PDB entry 5QY3 | X-ray diffraction, 1.58 A resolution | chains A and B

== Chain A ==
Molecule: Pre-mRNA-splicing factor 8
Organism: Saccharomyces cerevisiae (strain ATCC 204508 / S288c)
Notes: fragment: yPrp8 RNaseH
UniProtKB: P33334 (PRP8_YEAST); residues 1836-2090 here = UniProt positions 1836-2090
Amino-acid sequence (258 residues; row label = number of the first residue in the row):
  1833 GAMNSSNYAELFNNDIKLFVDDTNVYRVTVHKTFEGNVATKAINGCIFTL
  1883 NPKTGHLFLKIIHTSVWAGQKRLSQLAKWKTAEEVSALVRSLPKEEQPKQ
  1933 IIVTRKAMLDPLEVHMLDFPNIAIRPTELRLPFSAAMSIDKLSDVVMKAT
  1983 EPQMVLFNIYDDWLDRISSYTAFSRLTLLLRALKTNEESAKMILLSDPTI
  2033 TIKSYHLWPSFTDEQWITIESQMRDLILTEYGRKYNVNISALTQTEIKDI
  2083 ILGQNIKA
Not modelled in the structure: 2086-2090
Sequence notes: expression tag (1833-1835)
Residues lining bound ligands:
  - r-1,2-propanediol (PGR), molecule 1: Asn1845, Asn1846, Asp1847, Ile1848, Asn1883, Lys1885, Thr1886
  - r-1,2-propanediol (PGR), molecule 2: Ser1970, Ile1971, Asp1972, Lys2023, Leu2026, Leu2027, Ile2034, Leu2039, Trp2040, Pro2041
UniProt features mapped onto this chain:
  - mutagenesis: Asp1853 (D1853A: Alters protein folding. Severely impaired growth. Strongly reduced growth at 35 degrees Celsius; when associated with A-1854; D1853N: Reduced growth at 30 degrees Celsius ...), Asp1854 (D1854A: Reduced growth at 30 degrees Celsius. Strongly reduced growth at 16 degrees Celsius. Strongly reduced growth at 35 degrees Celsius; when associated with A-1853 ...), Thr1855 (T1855A: Reduced growth at 30 degrees Celsius. Strongly reduced growth at 16 degrees Celsius), Thr1936 (T1936A: Reduced growth at 30 degrees Celsius. Strongly reduced growth at 16 degrees Celsius), Arg1937 (R1937K: Severely impaired growth. Reduced growth at 30 degrees Celsius. Strongly reduced growth at 16 degrees Celsius)

== Chain B ==
Molecule: A1 cistron-splicing factor AAR2
Organism: Saccharomyces cerevisiae (strain ATCC 204508 / S288c)
Notes: fragment: GAMA - Aar2(1-152) - SSSSS - Aar2(171-317); engineered mutation(s): L153_D170delinsSSSSS
UniProtKB: P32357 (AAR2_YEAST); residue numbers follow UniProt; this construct covers 1-152, 171-317
Amino-acid sequence (308 residues; numbered -3 to 317; 13 numbers in that range are skipped by the numbering (no residue carries them; nothing is unmodelled there); the number before each row is that of its first residue; numbers below 1 keep their minus sign (Gly-3 is residue -3)):
    -3 GAMAMNTVPFTSAPIEVTIGIDQYSFNVKENQPFHGIKDIPIGHVHVIHF
    47 QHADNSSMRYGYWFDCRMGNFYIQYDPKDGLYKMMEERDGAKFENIVHNF
    97 KERQMMVSYPKIDEDDTWYNLTEFVQMDKIRKIVRKDENQFSYVDSSMTT
   147 VQENEL
   166 SSSSSDPAHSLNYTVINFKSREAIRPGHEMEDFLDKSYYLNTVMLQGIFK
   216 NSSNYFGELQFAFLNAMFFGNYGSSLQWHAMIELICSSATVPKHMLDKLD
   266 EILYYQIKTLPEQYSDILLNERVWNICLYSSFQKNSLHNTEKIMENKYPE
   316 LL
Not modelled in the structure: -3 to 0, 166-169
Sequence notes: expression tag (-3 to 0); linker (166-170)
Residues lining bound ligands: SYG (2-[(1S)-1-azanylpropyl]phenol): His48, Asn51, Ser53, Met54, Tyr56, Asp75, Gly76
UniProt features mapped onto this chain:
  - region: Leu261 to Ile282 (Leucine-zipper)
  - modified residue: Ser253 (Phosphoserine), Thr274 (Phosphothreonine)
  - mutagenesis: Ser253 (S253A: No effect on interaction with PRP8; S253D/E: Disrupts interaction with PRP8)

== How chain A and chain B interact ==
Residue-residue contacts (17; chain A residue first):
  Gln1907(A) - Met195(B)
  Gln1907(A) - Leu199(B)
  Leu1908(A) - Met195(B)  hydrophobic
  Trp1911(A) - Glu194(B)
  Trp1911(A) - Met195(B)
  Trp1911(A) - Phe198(B)  hydrophobic
  Asp1942(A) - Lys184(B)  salt bridge
  Asp1942(A) - Phe198(B)
  Glu1945(A) - Lys184(B)  salt bridge
  Val1946(A) - Ile189(B)  hydrophobic
  Val1946(A) - Glu194(B)
  Val1946(A) - Phe198(B)  hydrophobic
  His1947(A) - Glu194(B)  salt bridge
  Leu1949(A) - Lys184(B)
  Leu1949(A) - Ser185(B)
  Leu1949(A) - Arg186(B)
  Asp1950(A) - Arg186(B)  salt bridge

== Summary ==
9 residues of chain A face 8 of chain B across their interface; the contacts include 4 salt bridges. Polar
pairs include Asp1942(A)-Lys184(B), Glu1945(A)-Lys184(B) and His1947(A)-Glu194(B). Chain A binds
r-1,2-propanediol. Chain B binds compound SYG.
Here chain A is Pre-mRNA-splicing factor 8 and chain B is A1 cistron-splicing factor AAR2, both from
Saccharomyces cerevisiae (strain ATCC 204508 / S288c). Entry 5QY3 (PanDDA analysis group deposition --
Aar2/RNaseH in complex with fragment F2X-Entry B03a) was determined by X-ray diffraction together with 5QY1,
5QY2, 5QY4, 5QY5, 5QY6, 5QY7 and 128 further entries from the same study.
